Entry 9FIW (X-ray diffraction, 2.82 A resolution); this record covers chains A and M.

Chain A:
Molecule: Low-density lipoprotein receptor-related protein 6
UniProt: O75581 (LRP6_HUMAN); residues 369-374 here correspond to UniProt positions 1516-1521 (UniProt number = residue number + 1147)
Sequence (6 residues; numbered 369 to 374; the number before each row is that of its first residue):
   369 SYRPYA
Sequence notes: conflict A374 (Ser1521 in O75581)

Chain M:
Molecule: AP-2 complex subunit mu
Source organism: Rattus norvegicus
UniProt: P84092 (AP2M1_RAT); residue numbers follow UniProt; this construct covers 158-435
Sequence (286 residues; numbered 150 to 435; the number before each row is that of its first residue):
   150 MHHHHHHMQI GWRREGIKYR RNELFLDVLE SVNLLMSPQG QVLSAHVSGR VVMKSYLSGM
   210 PECKFGMNDK IVIEKQGKGT ADETSKSGKQ SIAIDDCTFH QCVRLSKFDS ERSISFIPPD
   270 GEFELMRYRT TKDIILPFRV IPLVREVGRT KLEVKVVIKS NFKPSLLAQK IEVRIPTPLN
   330 TSGVQVICMK GKAKYKASEN AIVWKIKRMA GMKESQISAE IELLPTNDKK KWARPPISMN
   390 FEVPFAPSGL KVRYLKVFEP KLNYSDHDVI KWVRYIGRSG IYETRC
Unresolved in the structure: 150-158, 220-239, 256-260
Sequence notes: initiating methionine (150); expression tag (151-157)
Curated features (UniProtKB/Swiss-Prot):
  - binding site (a 1,2-diacyl-sn-glycero-3-phospho-(1D-myo-inositol-3,4,5-trisphosphate)): K341, K345, K354
  - mutagenesis: D176 (D176A: Abolishes interaction with TTGN1 and EGFR), W421 (W421A: Abolishes interaction with TTGN1 and EGFR)

Chain A / chain M interface:
Pairs across the interface - 17 pairs, chain A then chain M:
  Y370(A) - F174(M)
  Y370(A) - L175(M)
  Y370(A) - D176(M)  hydrogen bond
  Y370(A) - K203(M)  hydrogen bond
  Y370(A) - W421(M)  hydrophobic
  Y370(A) - V422(M)
  Y370(A) - R423(M)  hydrogen bond
  R371(A) - W421(M)
  R371(A) - V422(M)  hydrogen bond (backbone-backbone)
  P372(A) - W421(M)
  Y373(A) - V401(M)
  Y373(A) - R402(M)  hydrogen bond (side chain-backbone)
  Y373(A) - Y403(M)  hydrogen bond (side chain-backbone)
  Y373(A) - L404(M)
  Y373(A) - K420(M)  hydrogen bond (backbone-backbone)
  Y373(A) - V422(M)  hydrophobic
  A374(A) - K420(M)
Interface residues without a listed pair, chain A (6 interface residues in all): S369
Interface residues without a listed pair, chain M (13 interface residues in all): V418

Overview:
Chain A and chain M form an interface of 6 and 13 residues respectively, with 7 hydrogen bonds. Polar contacts
include Y370(A)-D176(M), Y370(A)-K203(M) and Y370(A)-R423(M). UniProt lists 3 residues binding
1,2-diacyl-sn-glycero-3-phospho-(1D-myo-inositol-3,4,5-trisphosphate) and 2 mutagenesis sites on chain M.
Here chain A is Low-density lipoprotein receptor-related protein 6 and chain M is AP-2 complex subunit mu
(Rattus norvegicus). Entry 9FIW (MU2 adaptin subunit (AP50) of AP2 adaptor (second domain), complexed with
LRP6 internalization peptide syrhfa) was determined by X-ray diffraction.
